Entry 8WD8 (electron microscopy, 2.90 A resolution); this record covers chains B and U of the 6 polymer chains in the assembly.

== Chain B ==
Name: Argonaute family protein
From: Thermococcus thioreducens
UniProt: A0A0Q2M2Z1 (A0A0Q2M2Z1_9EURY); residues 1-750 here = UniProt positions 1-750
Amino-acid sequence (750 residues; numbered 1 to 750; the number before each row is that of its first residue):
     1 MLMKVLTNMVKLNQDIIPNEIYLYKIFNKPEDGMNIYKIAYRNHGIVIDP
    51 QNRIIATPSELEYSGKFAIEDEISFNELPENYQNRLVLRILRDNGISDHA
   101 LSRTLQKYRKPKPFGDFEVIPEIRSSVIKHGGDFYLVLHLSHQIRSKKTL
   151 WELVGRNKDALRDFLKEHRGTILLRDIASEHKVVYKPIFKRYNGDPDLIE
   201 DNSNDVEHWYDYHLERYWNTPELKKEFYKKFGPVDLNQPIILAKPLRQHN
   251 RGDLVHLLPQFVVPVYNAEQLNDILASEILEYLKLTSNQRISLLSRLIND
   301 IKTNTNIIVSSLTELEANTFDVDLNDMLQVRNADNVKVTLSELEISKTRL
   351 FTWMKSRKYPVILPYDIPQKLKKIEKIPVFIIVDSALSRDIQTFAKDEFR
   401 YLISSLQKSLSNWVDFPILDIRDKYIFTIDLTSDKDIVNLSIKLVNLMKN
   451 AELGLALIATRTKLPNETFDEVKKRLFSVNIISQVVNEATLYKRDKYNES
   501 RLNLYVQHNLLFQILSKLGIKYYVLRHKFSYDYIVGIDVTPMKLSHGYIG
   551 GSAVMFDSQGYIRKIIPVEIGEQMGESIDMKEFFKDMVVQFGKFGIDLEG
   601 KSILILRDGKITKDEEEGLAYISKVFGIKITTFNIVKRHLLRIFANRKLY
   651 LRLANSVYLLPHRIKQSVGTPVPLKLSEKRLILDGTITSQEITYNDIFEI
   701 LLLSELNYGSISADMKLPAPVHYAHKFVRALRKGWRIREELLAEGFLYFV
Ion coordination: Mg2+ site 1: Gln513, Val750 (shared with 2 residues of chain H); Mg2+ site 2: Asp538 (shared with DT6(U) of chain U); Mg2+ site 3: Asp538, Asp608 (shared with DC5(U), DT6(U) of chain U); Zn2+: His546 (shared with 1 residue of chain A)

== Chain U ==
Molecule: Target DNA
Sequence (17 nucleotides; each row starts with the number of its first residue; numbering starts at 0):
     0 ACAACCTACTACCTCCT
Disordered / not traced: 16
Ion coordination: Mg2+ site 1: DC5, DT6 (shared with Asp538(B), Asp608(B) of chain B); Mg2+ site 2: DT6 (shared with Asp538(B) of chain B)

== Chain B / chain U interface ==
Contacting residue pairs - 55 pairs, chain B then chain U:
  Tyr37(B) - DC1(U)  stacking on the base
  Tyr41(B) - DA0(U)  base contact
  Tyr41(B) - DC1(U)  sugar contact
  Arg85(B) - DA2(U)  hydrogen bond to the base
  Leu88(B) - DA2(U)  sugar contact
  Arg92(B) - DA2(U)  salt bridge to the phosphate
  Ser126(B) - DA3(U)  hydrogen bond to the phosphate
  Thr171(B) - DT9(U)  phosphate contact
  Asn267(B) - DT9(U)  sugar contact
  Ala268(B) - DA10(U)  sugar contact
  Ala276(B) - DA10(U)  phosphate contact
  Ala276(B) - DC11(U)  phosphate contact
  Ser277(B) - DC11(U)  sugar contact
  Leu280(B) - DA10(U)  base contact
  Leu280(B) - DC11(U)  sugar contact
  Thr348(B) - DC15(U)  base contact
  Arg349(B) - DC15(U)  sugar contact
  Lys463(B) - DT9(U)  sugar contact
  Lys463(B) - DA10(U)  salt bridge to the phosphate
  Asn466(B) - DC8(U)  phosphate contact
  Asn466(B) - DT9(U)  phosphate contact
  Lys493(B) - DT13(U)  base contact
  Tyr505(B) - DC14(U)  sugar contact
  Tyr505(B) - DC15(U)  hydrogen bond to the base
  His508(B) - DC15(U)  hydrogen bond to the base
  Asp538(B) - DT6(U)  phosphate contact
  Val539(B) - DT6(U)  phosphate contact
  Thr540(B) - DT6(U)  hydrogen bond to the phosphate
  Thr540(B) - DA7(U)  hydrogen bond to the phosphate
  Pro541(B) - DT6(U)  phosphate contact
  Asp608(B) - DC5(U)  phosphate contact
  Asp608(B) - DT6(U)  phosphate contact
  Gly609(B) - DC5(U)  phosphate contact
  Lys610(B) - DA3(U)  phosphate contact
  Ile635(B) - DC5(U)  phosphate contact
  Val636(B) - DC4(U)  phosphate contact
  Val636(B) - DC5(U)  phosphate contact
  Lys637(B) - DC5(U)  hydrogen bond to the phosphate
  Lys637(B) - DT6(U)  salt bridge to the phosphate
  Arg638(B) - DC4(U)  sugar contact
  Arg638(B) - DC5(U)  salt bridge to the phosphate
  Arg638(B) - DT6(U)  salt bridge to the phosphate
  His639(B) - DC4(U)  phosphate contact
  Lys665(B) - DT13(U)  sugar contact
  Gln666(B) - DC12(U)  hydrogen bond to the base
  Gln666(B) - DT13(U)  hydrogen bond to the sugar
  Lys675(B) - DC4(U)  salt bridge to the phosphate
  Ile711(B) - DC15(U)  base contact
  Ser712(B) - DC14(U)  hydrogen bond to the base
  Ser712(B) - DC15(U)  base contact
  His725(B) - DT6(U)  salt bridge to the phosphate
  His725(B) - DA7(U)  phosphate contact
  Arg732(B) - DA7(U)  hydrogen bond to the phosphate
  Arg732(B) - DC8(U)  salt bridge to the phosphate
  Lys733(B) - DC8(U)  salt bridge to the phosphate
Interface residues without a listed pair, chain B (46 interface residues in all): Asn35, Lys38, Glu269, Asp273, Leu504, Asn509, Glu576

== Summary ==
46 residues of chain B and 16 residues of chain U are in contact; the contacts include 11 hydrogen bonds, 9
salt bridges and 1 aromatic stacking contact. Among the polar pairs are Arg85(B)-DA2(U), Tyr505(B)-DC15(U) and
His508(B)-DC15(U).
Here chain B is Argonaute family protein (Thermococcus thioreducens) and chain U is Target DNA. Entry 8WD8
(Cryo-EM structure of TtdAgo-guide DNA-target DNA complex) was determined by electron microscopy (same
publication as 8JPX).
